Entry 2HR1 (X-ray diffraction, 1.96 A resolution); this record covers chains C and A of the 3 polymer chains in the assembly.

# Chain C
Molecule: 12-nt DNA strand
Sequence (12 nucleotides; numbered 402 to 413; the number before each row is that of its first residue):
   402 GATAGCGCTATC

# Chain A
Molecule: Modification methylase HhaI
From: Haemophilus parahaemolyticus
Notes: EC 2.1.1.73
Reference sequence: P05102 (MTH1_HAEPH); residue numbers follow UniProt; this construct covers 1-327
Sequence (327 residues; each row starts with the number of its first residue):
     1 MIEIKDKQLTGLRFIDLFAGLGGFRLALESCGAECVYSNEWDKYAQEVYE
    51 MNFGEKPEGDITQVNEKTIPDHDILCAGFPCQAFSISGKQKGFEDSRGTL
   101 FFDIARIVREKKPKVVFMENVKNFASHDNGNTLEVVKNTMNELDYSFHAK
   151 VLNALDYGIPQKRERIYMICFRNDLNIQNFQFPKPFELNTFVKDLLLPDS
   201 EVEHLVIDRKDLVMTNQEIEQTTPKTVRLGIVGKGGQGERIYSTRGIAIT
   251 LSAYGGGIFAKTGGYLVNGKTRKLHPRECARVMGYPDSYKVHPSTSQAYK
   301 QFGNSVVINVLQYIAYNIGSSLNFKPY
Swiss-Prot annotation at these positions:
  - active site: Cys-81
  - mutagenesis: Cys-81 (C81G: Cells die, loss of methyltransferase activity, binds DNA about 3-fold more tightly ...), Gln-237 (Q237X: Decrease in enzyme activity due to 98%-99% loss of DNA-binding activity. No change in substrate specificity)
Small-molecule neighbours: S-adenosylhomocysteine (SAH): Phe-18, Ala-19, Gly-20, Leu-21, Gly-22, Gly-23, Phe-24, Asn-39, Glu-40, Trp-41, Asp-42, Asp-60, Ile-61, Thr-62, Gly-78, Phe-79, Pro-80, Leu-100, Tyr-285, Asn-304, Ser-305, Val-306

# How chain C and chain A interact
Residue-residue contacts (24; chain C residue first):
  DG402(C) / Tyr-44(A)  sugar contact
  DA403(C) / Ser-294(A)  hydrogen bond to the phosphate
  DA403(C) / Ser-296(A)  sugar contact
  DA403(C) / Gln-297(A)  hydrogen bond to the phosphate
  DT404(C) / Ser-296(A)  phosphate contact
  DA405(C) / Gly-256(A)  base contact
  DA405(C) / Gly-257(A)  sugar contact
  DA405(C) / Ile-258(A)  sugar contact
  DG406(C) / Arg-209(A)  salt bridge to the phosphate
  DG406(C) / Glu-239(A)  sugar contact
  DG406(C) / Gly-256(A)  base contact
  DG406(C) / Gly-257(A)  hydrogen bond to the base
  DC407(C) / Lys-234(A)  salt bridge to the phosphate
  DC407(C) / Gln-237(A)  hydrogen bond to the base
  DC407(C) / Gly-256(A)  base contact
  DC407(C) / Gly-257(A)  base contact
  DG408(C) / Gly-236(A)  base contact
  DG408(C) / Gln-237(A)  hydrogen bond to the base
  DT410(C) / Ile-86(A)  base contact
  DT410(C) / Gln-90(A)  phosphate contact
  DA411(C) / Ile-86(A)  sugar contact
  DA411(C) / Gln-90(A)  hydrogen bond to the phosphate
  DA411(C) / Asn-123(A)  sugar contact
  DT412(C) / Ser-126(A)  phosphate contact
Interface residues without a listed pair, chain A (21 interface residues in all): Ser-87, Arg-240, Tyr-254, Gly-255, Ala-260

# In short
The interface between chain C and chain A involves 10 residues on one side and 21 on the other, with 6
hydrogen bonds and 2 salt bridges. Among the polar pairs are DG406(C)/Gly-257(A), DC407(C)/Gln-237(A) and
DG408(C)/Gln-237(A). Chain A binds S-adenosylhomocysteine.
Chain C is a 12-nt DNA strand and chain A is Modification methylase HhaI (Haemophilus parahaemolyticus); the
structure, Ternary structure of WT M.HhaI C5-Cytosine DNA methyltransferase with unmodified DNA and AdoHcy,
was determined by X-ray diffraction (same publication as 2Z6Q).
